Entry 8EUF (electron microscopy, 3.41 A resolution); this record covers chains R and S of the 10 polymer chains in the assembly.

== Chain R ==
Molecule: Actin-related protein 5
Source organism: Saccharomyces cerevisiae S288C
UniProt: P53946 (ARP5_YEAST); numbering as in UniProt (aligned over 1-755)
Sequence (755 residues; row label = number of the first residue in the row):
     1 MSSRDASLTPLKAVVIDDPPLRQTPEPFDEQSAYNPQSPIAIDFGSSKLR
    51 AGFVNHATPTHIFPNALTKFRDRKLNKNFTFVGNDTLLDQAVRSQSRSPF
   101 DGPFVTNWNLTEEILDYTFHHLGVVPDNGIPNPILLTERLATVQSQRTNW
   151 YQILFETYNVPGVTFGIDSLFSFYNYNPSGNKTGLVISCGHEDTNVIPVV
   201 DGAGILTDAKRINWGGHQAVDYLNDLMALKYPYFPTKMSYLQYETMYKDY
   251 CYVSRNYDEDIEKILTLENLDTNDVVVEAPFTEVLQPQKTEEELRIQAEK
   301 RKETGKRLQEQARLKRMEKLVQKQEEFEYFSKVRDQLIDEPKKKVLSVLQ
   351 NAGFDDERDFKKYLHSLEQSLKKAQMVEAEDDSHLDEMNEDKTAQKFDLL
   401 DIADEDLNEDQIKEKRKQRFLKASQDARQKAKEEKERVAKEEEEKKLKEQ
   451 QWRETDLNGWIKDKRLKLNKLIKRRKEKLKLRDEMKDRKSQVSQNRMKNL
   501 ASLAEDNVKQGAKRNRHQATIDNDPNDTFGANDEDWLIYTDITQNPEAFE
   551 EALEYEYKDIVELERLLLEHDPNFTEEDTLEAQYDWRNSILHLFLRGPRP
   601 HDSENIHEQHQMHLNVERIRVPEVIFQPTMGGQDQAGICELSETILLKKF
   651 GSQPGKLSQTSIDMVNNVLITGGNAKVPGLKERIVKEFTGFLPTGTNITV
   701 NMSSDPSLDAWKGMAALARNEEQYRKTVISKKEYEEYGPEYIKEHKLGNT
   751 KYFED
Not modelled in the structure: 1-11, 283-583, 755

== Chain S ==
Molecule: Chromatin-remodeling complex subunit IES6
Source organism: Saccharomyces cerevisiae S288C
UniProt: P32617 (IES6_YEAST); numbering as in UniProt (aligned over 1-166)
Sequence (166 residues; each row starts with the number of its first residue):
     1 MSGSRGNSSNSSVSNNSNNNNNNDGGDERLLFLRSVGERNEIGFPSRFKS
    51 AHYKKPTRRHKSARQLISDENKRINALLTKANKAAESSTAARRLVPKATY
   101 FSVEAPPSIRPAKKYCDVTGLKGFYKSPTNNIRYHNAEIYQLIVKPMAPG
   151 VDQEYLKLRGANFVLK
Not modelled in the structure: 1-27, 84-93, 166

== Chain R / chain S interface ==
Pairs across the interface (124):
  Phe28(R) - Arg39(S)
  Phe70(R) - Leu33(S)  hydrophobic
  Asp72(R) - Arg34(S)  salt bridge
  Leu75(R) - Arg34(S)
  Asn78(R) - Glu41(S)
  Phe79(R) - Arg34(S)
  Phe79(R) - Gly37(S)
  Phe79(R) - Glu41(S)
  Thr80(R) - Leu33(S)  hydrogen bond (side chain-backbone)
  Thr80(R) - Gly37(S)
  Thr80(R) - Glu41(S)  hydrogen bond (backbone-side chain)
  Phe81(R) - Glu41(S)
  Asp85(R) - Asn40(S)  hydrogen bond
  Leu88(R) - Leu33(S)  hydrophobic
  Pro103(R) - Ala63(S)  hydrophobic
  Thr106(R) - Arg58(S)
  Thr106(R) - His60(S)
  Thr106(R) - Lys61(S)
  Asn107(R) - Arg58(S)
  Asn107(R) - His60(S)
  Trp108(R) - Arg58(S)
  Trp108(R) - Lys61(S)
  Asn109(R) - Lys55(S)
  Asn109(R) - Arg58(S)
  Glu112(R) - Tyr53(S)
  Glu112(R) - Lys55(S)  salt bridge
  Asp116(R) - Ile42(S)
  Asp116(R) - Ser46(S)
  Asp116(R) - Phe48(S)
  Tyr117(R) - Asn40(S)
  Phe119(R) - Phe48(S)
  His120(R) - Arg47(S)  hydrogen bond
  His120(R) - Phe48(S)
  Val124(R) - Phe48(S)
  Pro126(R) - Arg47(S)
  Asn128(R) - Lys49(S)
  Asn128(R) - Ser50(S)
  Gly129(R) - Lys49(S)
  Gly129(R) - Ser50(S)
  Ala141(R) - Thr99(S)
  Ala141(R) - Tyr100(S)
  Ala141(R) - Val103(S)  hydrophobic
  Val143(R) - Glu70(S)
  Gln144(R) - Glu70(S)  hydrogen bond (backbone-side chain)
  Gln144(R) - Arg73(S)
  Ser145(R) - Leu66(S)
  Glu156(R) - Ser50(S)  hydrogen bond (backbone-side chain)
  Glu156(R) - Tyr53(S)
  Thr157(R) - Ser50(S)  hydrogen bond (backbone-backbone)
  Thr157(R) - Tyr53(S)
  Tyr158(R) - Phe48(S)
  Asn159(R) - Ser50(S)  hydrogen bond (side chain-backbone)
  Asp193(R) - Tyr100(S)  hydrogen bond
  Leu206(R) - Ala98(S)
  Thr207(R) - Lys97(S)
  Ala209(R) - Val103(S)
  Lys210(R) - Val103(S)
  Lys210(R) - Glu104(S)
  Lys210(R) - Ala105(S)
  Lys210(R) - Pro106(S)
  Arg211(R) - Tyr100(S)  hydrogen bond (side chain-backbone)
  Arg211(R) - Val103(S)  hydrogen bond (backbone-backbone)
  Arg211(R) - Glu104(S)
  Arg211(R) - Ala105(S)  hydrogen bond (backbone-backbone)
  Ile212(R) - Ala105(S)  hydrophobic
  Tyr222(R) - Leu158(S)
  Asp225(R) - Lys157(S)  salt bridge
  Asp225(R) - Leu158(S)
  Leu226(R) - Leu158(S)  hydrophobic
  Leu229(R) - Glu154(S)
  Leu229(R) - Tyr155(S)  hydrogen bond (backbone-side chain)
  Tyr257(R) - Tyr115(S)
  Ile261(R) - Tyr115(S)  hydrophobic
  Ile261(R) - Leu121(S)
  Ile261(R) - Lys122(S)
  Ile264(R) - Leu121(S)  hydrophobic
  Leu265(R) - Leu121(S)  hydrophobic
  Asn588(R) - Glu138(S)
  Ser589(R) - Glu138(S)  hydrogen bond
  Ile590(R) - His135(S)
  Ile590(R) - Asn136(S)
  Ile590(R) - Glu138(S)  hydrogen bond (backbone-side chain)
  Leu591(R) - Glu138(S)  hydrogen bond (backbone-side chain)
  Leu591(R) - Ile139(S)  hydrophobic
  Leu591(R) - Leu142(S)  hydrophobic
  Phe594(R) - Val118(S)
  Phe594(R) - Thr119(S)
  Glu617(R) - Thr119(S)
  Glu617(R) - Gly120(S)
  Glu617(R) - Leu121(S)
  Arg620(R) - Cys116(S)
  Arg620(R) - Gly120(S)
  Gln627(R) - Tyr115(S)
  Thr629(R) - Ala112(S)
  Thr629(R) - Arg159(S)
  Met630(R) - Tyr115(S)  hydrophobic
  Met630(R) - Leu158(S)
  Gly631(R) - Leu158(S)
  Gly632(R) - Leu158(S)
  Gly632(R) - Arg159(S)
  Gly632(R) - Gly160(S)
  Asp634(R) - Pro107(S)
  Gln635(R) - Glu104(S)  hydrogen bond
  Gln635(R) - Ala105(S)
  Gln635(R) - Pro106(S)
  Ala636(R) - Pro106(S)  hydrogen bond (backbone-backbone)
  Ala636(R) - Ser108(S)
  Cys639(R) - Arg110(S)  hydrogen bond
  Glu640(R) - Ser108(S)  hydrogen bond
  Glu640(R) - Ile109(S)  hydrogen bond (side chain-backbone)
  Glu640(R) - Arg110(S)  salt bridge
  Thr750(R) - Lys97(S)
  Thr750(R) - Ala98(S)
  Lys751(R) - Lys97(S)
  Lys751(R) - Ala98(S)
  Tyr752(R) - Pro96(S)
  Tyr752(R) - Lys97(S)  hydrogen bond (backbone-backbone)
  Tyr752(R) - Ala98(S)  hydrogen bond (backbone-backbone)
  Phe753(R) - Leu94(S)
  Phe753(R) - Val95(S)
  Phe753(R) - Pro96(S)  hydrophobic
  Phe753(R) - Lys97(S)
  Glu754(R) - Val95(S)
  Glu754(R) - Lys97(S)
Other interface residues (no listed pair), chain R (82 interface residues in all): Pro27, Arg73, Val82, Asp89, Asp101, Leu140, Gln146, Ile153, Asn213, Asp258, Glu262, Leu641, Glu643
Other interface residues (no listed pair), chain S (68 interface residues in all): Phe32, Val36, Glu38, His52, Arg59, Arg64, Ile67, Ile74, Ser102, Lys113, Asp117, Ile143, Val151

== Summary ==
The interface between chain R and chain S involves 82 residues on one side and 68 on the other, with 23
hydrogen bonds and 4 salt bridges. Polar contacts include Asp72(R)-Arg34(S), Glu112(R)-Lys55(S) and
Asp225(R)-Lys157(S).
Chain R is Actin-related protein 5 and chain S is Chromatin-remodeling complex subunit IES6, both from
Saccharomyces cerevisiae S288C; the structure, Class2 of the INO80-Nucleosome complex, was determined by
electron microscopy together with 8ETS, 8ETT, 8ETU, 8ETV, 8ETW, 8EU9, 8EUE and 8EUJ from the same study.
